5JLC - chain A; structure by X-ray diffraction, 2.40 A resolution.

[Chain A]
Protein: Lanosterol 14-alpha demethylase
Organism: Candida glabrata (strain ATCC 2001 / CBS 138 / JCM 3761 / NBRC 0622 / NRRL Y-65)
Notes: EC 1.14.13.70
Reference sequence: P50859 (CP51_CANGA); residue numbers follow UniProt; this construct covers 20-533
Chain sequence (515 residues; numbered 20 to 534; the number before each row is that of its first residue):
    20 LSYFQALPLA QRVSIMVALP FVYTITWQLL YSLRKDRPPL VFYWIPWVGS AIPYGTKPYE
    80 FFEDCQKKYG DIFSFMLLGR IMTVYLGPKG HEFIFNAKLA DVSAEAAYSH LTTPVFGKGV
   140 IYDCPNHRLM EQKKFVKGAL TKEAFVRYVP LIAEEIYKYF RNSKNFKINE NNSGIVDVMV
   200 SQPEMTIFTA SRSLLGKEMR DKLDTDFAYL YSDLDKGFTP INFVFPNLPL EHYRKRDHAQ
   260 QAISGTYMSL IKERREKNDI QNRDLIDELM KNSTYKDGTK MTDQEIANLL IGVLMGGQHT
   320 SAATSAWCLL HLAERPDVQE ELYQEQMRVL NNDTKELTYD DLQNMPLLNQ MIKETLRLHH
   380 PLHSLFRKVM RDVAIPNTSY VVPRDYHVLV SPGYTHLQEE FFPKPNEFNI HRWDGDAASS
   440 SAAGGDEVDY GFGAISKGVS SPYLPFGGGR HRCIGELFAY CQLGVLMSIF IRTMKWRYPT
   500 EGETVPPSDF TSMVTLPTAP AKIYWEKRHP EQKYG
Unresolved in the structure: 435-443
Differences from the reference sequence: expression tag (534)
Metal / ion sites: heme Fe: C472 (together with Itraconazole)
Ligand contacts:
  - Itraconazole (1YN; 2-[(2R)-butan-2-yl]-4-{4-[4-(4-{[(2R,4S)-2-(2,4-dichlorophenyl)-2-(1H-1,2,4-triazol-1-ylmethyl)-1,3-dioxolan-4-yl]methoxy}phenyl)piperazin-1-yl]phenyl}-2,4-dihydro-3H-1,2,4-triazol-3-one): A70, I71, Y73, G74, T75, L96, Y127, T131, F135, I140, Y141, F237, P239, F242, G311, V312, M314, G315, T319, L381, H382, S383, L384, F385, C472, F509, T510, S511, M512
  - heme (HEM): F114, Y127, Y141, L148, K152, L213, V312, G315, G316, T319, S320, T323, L375, H379, P380, L381, L384, R386, P464, F465, G466, R469, H470, R471, C472, I473, G474, F477, A478, L482
Curated features (UniProtKB/Swiss-Prot):
  - binding site (heme): C472
Reported in the primary citation:
  - contacts within the chain: Q47-Y62 (hydrogen bond), Y50-Y405, V60-M95 (water-mediated contact), F61-S69 (water-mediated contact), Y62-W66 (water-mediated contact), S69-M95 (water-mediated contact)
  - interface residues: L28, R31
  - binding site for heme: Y127, Y141, K152, R386, G467
  - binding site for Itraconazole: I71, T75
  - conformationally variable residues (order/disorder transition): D435 to G443

[Summary]
Bound to chain A: heme and Itraconazole. Curated annotation (UniProt) lists heme-binding residue C472. The
paper reports a binding site for heme at Y127, Y141 and K152 among others; a binding site for Itraconazole at
I71 and T75.
Chain A is Lanosterol 14-alpha demethylase (Candida glabrata (strain ATCC 2001 / CBS 138 / JCM 3761 / NBRC
0622 / NRRL Y-65)); the structure, Structure of CYP51 from the pathogen Candida glabrata, was determined by
X-ray diffraction (same publication as 5V5Z).
